7LS5 - chains A and B of the 28 polymer chains in the assembly; structure by electron microscopy, 2.74 A resolution.

[Chain A]
Protein: Proteasome subunit alpha type-1
From: Saccharomyces cerevisiae (strain ATCC 204508 / S288c)
Notes: EC 3.4.25.1
Reference sequence: P21243 (PSA1_YEAST); residue numbers follow UniProt; this construct covers 1-252
Sequence (252 residues; row label = number of the first residue in the row):
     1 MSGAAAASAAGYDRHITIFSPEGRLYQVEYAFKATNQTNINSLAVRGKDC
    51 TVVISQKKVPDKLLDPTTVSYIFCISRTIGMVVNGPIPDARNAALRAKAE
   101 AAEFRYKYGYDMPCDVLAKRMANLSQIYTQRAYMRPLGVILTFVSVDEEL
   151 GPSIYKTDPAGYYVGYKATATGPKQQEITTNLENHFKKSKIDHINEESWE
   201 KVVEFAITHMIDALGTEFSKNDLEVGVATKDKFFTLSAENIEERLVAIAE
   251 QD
Not modelled in the structure: 1-9

[Chain B]
Protein: Proteasome subunit alpha type-2
From: Saccharomyces cerevisiae (strain ATCC 204508 / S288c)
Notes: EC 3.4.25.1
Reference sequence: P23639 (PSA2_YEAST); residues 1-250 here = UniProt positions 1-250
Sequence (250 residues; each row starts with the number of its first residue):
     1 MTDRYSFSLTTFSPSGKLGQIDYALTAVKQGVTSLGIKATNGVVIATEKK
    51 SSSPLAMSETLSKVSLLTPDIGAVYSGMGPDYRVLVDKSRKVAHTSYKRI
   101 YGEYPPTKLLVSEVAKIMQEATQSGGVRPFGVSLLIAGHDEFNGFSLYQV
   151 DPSGSYFPWKATAIGKGSVAAKTFLEKRWNDELELEDAIHIALLTLKESV
   201 EGEFNGDTIELAIIGDENPDLLGYTGIPTDKGPRFRKLTSQEINDRLEAL
UniProt features mapped onto this chain:
  - cross-link: Lys108 (Glycyl lysine isopeptide (Lys-Gly) (interchain with G-Cter in ubiquitin))

[How chain A and chain B interact]
Pairs across the interface (69):
  Ile16(A) with Tyr5(B); Leu9(B), hydrophobic
  Thr17(A) with Arg128(B)
  Ile18(A) with Leu9(B), hydrophobic; Gln20(B)
  Phe19(A) with Gln20(B), hydrogen bond (backbone-side chain); Tyr23(B), hydrophobic; Ala24(B), hydrophobic; Met78(B), hydrophobic; Arg128(B); Pro129(B); Gly131(B)
  Ser20(A) with Tyr23(B)
  Pro21(A) with Tyr23(B), hydrophobic
  Glu22(A) with Thr26(B); Gln30(B)
  Gly23(A) with Tyr23(B); Ala27(B)
  Leu25(A) with Arg128(B)
  Arg46(A) with Met57(B)
  Ala122(A) with Arg83(B), hydrogen bond (backbone-side chain)
  Asn123(A) with Arg83(B), hydrogen bond; Val84(B); Asp87(B), hydrogen bond
  Gln126(A) with Pro80(B); Asp81(B), hydrogen bond; Val84(B); Arg128(B)
  Thr129(A) with Arg128(B), hydrogen bond (backbone-side chain)
  Gln130(A) with Ala121(B); Val127(B); Arg128(B), hydrogen bond (side chain-backbone); Phe130(B)
  Arg131(A) with Asp3(B), salt bridge; Gly126(B); Val127(B)
  Ala132(A) with Tyr5(B), hydrophobic; Leu9(B), hydrophobic; Gly126(B), hydrogen bond (backbone-backbone)
  Tyr133(A) with Thr2(B); Asp3(B); Tyr5(B), hydrophobic
  Tyr155(A) with Thr60(B)
  Ala160(A) with Pro80(B)
  Gly161(A) with Pro80(B); Arg83(B), hydrogen bond (backbone-side chain)
  Tyr162(A) with Ser52(B), hydrogen bond; Leu61(B), hydrophobic; Pro80(B)
  Tyr163(A) with Leu61(B); Arg83(B)
  Val164(A) with Met57(B); Thr60(B)
  Gly165(A) with Ala56(B); Met57(B), hydrogen bond (backbone-backbone); Thr60(B), hydrogen bond (backbone-side chain)
  Tyr166(A) with Leu55(B); Ala56(B), hydrophobic
  Lys167(A) with Pro54(B); Leu55(B), hydrogen bond (backbone-backbone); Met57(B)
  Ala168(A) with Leu55(B)
  Thr179(A) with Ser53(B); Leu55(B)
  Leu182(A) with Leu55(B), hydrophobic
  Glu183(A) with Ser53(B); Pro54(B); Leu55(B)
  Phe186(A) with Leu55(B), hydrophobic
Interface residues without a listed pair, chain A (34 interface residues in all): Lys119, Asp192
Interface residues without a listed pair, chain B (34 interface residues in all): Met1, Arg4, Gly125

[In short]
Chain A and chain B each contribute 34 residues to their interface, with 13 hydrogen bonds and 1 salt bridge.
Polar pairs include Arg131(A)-Asp3(B), Phe19(A)-Gln20(B) and Ala122(A)-Arg83(B).
Chain A is Proteasome subunit alpha type-1 and chain B is Proteasome subunit alpha type-2, both from
Saccharomyces cerevisiae (strain ATCC 204508 / S288c); the structure, Cryo-EM structure of the Pre3-1 20S
proteasome core particle, was determined by electron microscopy together with 7LS6 and 7LSX from the same
study.
